Entry 4N9J (X-ray diffraction, 2.60 A resolution); this record covers chains A and B.

# Chain A (and B)
Molecule: Serine/threonine-protein kinase PLK4
From: Homo sapiens
Notes: EC 2.7.11.21; fragment: cryptic polo box; chain B of this document is another copy of the same molecule, construct and numbering; everything in this record applies to it too
UniProtKB: O00444 (PLK4_HUMAN); residues 581-808 here = UniProt positions 581-808
Sequence (228 residues; numbered 581 to 808; the number before each row is that of its first residue):
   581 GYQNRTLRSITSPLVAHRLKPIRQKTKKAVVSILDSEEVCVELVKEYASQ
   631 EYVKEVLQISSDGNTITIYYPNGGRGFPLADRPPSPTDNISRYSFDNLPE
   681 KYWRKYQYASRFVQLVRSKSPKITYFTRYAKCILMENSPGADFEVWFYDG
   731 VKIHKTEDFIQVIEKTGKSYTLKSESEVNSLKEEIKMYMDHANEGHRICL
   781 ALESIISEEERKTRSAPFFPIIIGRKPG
Unresolved in the structure: 581-585, 808

# How chain A and chain B interact
Pairs across the interface (49; chain A residue first):
  Arg598(A) - Arg805(B)  hydrogen bond (backbone-side chain)
  Lys600(A) - Arg805(B)
  Tyr705(A) - Ser795(B)
  Tyr705(A) - Ala796(B)  hydrogen bond (side chain-backbone)
  Tyr705(A) - Pro797(B)
  Tyr705(A) - Phe798(B)
  Phe706(A) - Ala796(B)
  Thr707(A) - Ser795(B)
  Thr707(A) - Ala796(B)
  His771(A) - Ser795(B)  hydrogen bond
  Glu774(A) - Arg794(B)
  Glu774(A) - Ser795(B)  hydrogen bond
  Ile778(A) - Phe798(B)  hydrophobic
  Leu782(A) - Ile786(B)  hydrophobic
  Leu782(A) - Phe798(B)  hydrophobic
  Ile785(A) - Ile785(B)  hydrophobic
  Ile785(A) - Glu789(B)
  Ile786(A) - Ile786(B)  hydrophobic
  Glu789(A) - Ala781(B)
  Glu789(A) - Ile785(B)
  Thr793(A) - Ile778(B)
  Ser795(A) - Tyr705(B)
  Ser795(A) - Glu774(B)
  Ala796(A) - Tyr705(B)  hydrogen bond (backbone-side chain)
  Ala796(A) - Phe706(B)
  Ala796(A) - Thr707(B)
  Pro797(A) - Tyr705(B)
  Pro797(A) - Ile803(B)
  Phe798(A) - Tyr705(B)
  Phe798(A) - Ile778(B)  hydrophobic
  Phe798(A) - Leu782(B)  hydrophobic
  Phe798(A) - Ile803(B)
  Pro800(A) - Ile802(B)
  Pro800(A) - Ile803(B)
  Pro800(A) - Gly804(B)  hydrogen bond (backbone-backbone)
  Pro800(A) - Arg805(B)
  Ile801(A) - Ile802(B)
  Ile801(A) - Ile803(B)  hydrophobic
  Ile802(A) - Pro800(B)
  Ile802(A) - Ile801(B)
  Ile802(A) - Ile802(B)  hydrogen bond (backbone-backbone)
  Ile803(A) - Pro797(B)
  Ile803(A) - Phe798(B)
  Ile803(A) - Pro800(B)
  Ile803(A) - Ile801(B)  hydrophobic
  Gly804(A) - Pro800(B)  hydrogen bond (backbone-backbone)
  Arg805(A) - Arg598(B)  hydrogen bond (side chain-backbone)
  Arg805(A) - Lys600(B)
  Arg805(A) - Pro800(B)
Other interface residues (no listed pair), chain A (25 interface residues in all): Ala781, Phe799
Other interface residues (no listed pair), chain B (26 interface residues in all): Arg708, Thr793, Phe799

# Summary
The interface between chain A and chain B involves 25 residues on one side and 26 on the other, with 9
hydrogen bonds. Among the polar pairs are Arg598(A)-Arg805(B), Tyr705(A)-Ala796(B) and His771(A)-Ser795(B).
Chain A and chain B are both Serine/threonine-protein kinase PLK4 (Homo sapiens); the structure, Crystal
structure of the cryptic polo box domain of human Plk4, was determined by X-ray diffraction together with 4N7V
and 4N7Z from the same study.
